Entry 6FUZ (X-ray diffraction, 2.70 A resolution); this record covers chains A and N.

[Chain A]
Molecule: Kinesin light chain 1, C-Jun-amino-terminal kinase-interacting protein 1
From: Mus musculus
Reference sequence: Q5UE59 (Q5UE59_MOUSE); residues 201-495 here = UniProt positions 201-495
Sequence (337 residues; row label = number of the first residue in the row; note: 174 numbers in that range are skipped by the numbering (no residue carries them; nothing is unmodelled there)):
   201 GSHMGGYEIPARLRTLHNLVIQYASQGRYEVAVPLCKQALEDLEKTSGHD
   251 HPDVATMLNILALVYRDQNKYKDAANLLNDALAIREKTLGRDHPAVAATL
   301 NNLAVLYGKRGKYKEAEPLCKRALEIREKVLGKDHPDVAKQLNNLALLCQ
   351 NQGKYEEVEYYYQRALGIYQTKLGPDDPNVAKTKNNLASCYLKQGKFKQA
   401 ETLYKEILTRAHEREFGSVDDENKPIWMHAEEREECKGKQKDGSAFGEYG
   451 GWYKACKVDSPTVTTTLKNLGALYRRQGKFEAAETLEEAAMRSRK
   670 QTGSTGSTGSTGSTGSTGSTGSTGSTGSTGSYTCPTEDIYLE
Unresolved in the structure: 201-213, 437-459, 670-703
Construct notes: conflict Gly201 (Ala in Q5UE59), Ser202 (Ala in Q5UE59), His203 (Gln in Q5UE59), Met204 (Gln in Q5UE59); linker (671-700)
Reported in the primary citation:
  - contacts within the chain: Arg266-Glu711 (salt bridge), Asn301-Leu710 (backbone contact), Val305-Tyr709, Lys309-Tyr709, Tyr313-Tyr709, Lys340-Glu711, Asn343-Ile708 (backbone contact), Asn344-Tyr709, Asn344-Leu710 (backbone contact), Leu347-Tyr709, Leu348-Tyr709, Asn351-Tyr709, Asn351-Asp707 (hydrogen bond), Asn386-Ile708 (backbone contact)
  - specificity-determining residues: Asn343, Asn469
  - mutagenesis - R266S: decreased binding to JIP3

[Chain N]
Molecule: nanobody
From: Lama glama
Notes: antibody fragment or engineered binder
Sequence (121 residues; numbered 1 to 121; the number before each row is that of its first residue):
     1 QVQLQESGGGLVQPGGSLRLSCAASGFAFSSYWMYWVRQAPEKGLEWVST
    51 INTGGGITYYKDSVKGRFTVSRDNAKNTLYLQMNSLKPEDAAQYYCATDM
   101 SGTYRGQGTQVTVSSHHHHHH
Unresolved in the structure: 1, 114-121
Cystine bridges: Cys22-Cys96

[How chain A and chain N interact]
Residue-residue contacts - 35 pairs, chain A then chain N:
  Asp334(A) - Asp99(N)
  Asp334(A) - Met100(N)
  Asp334(A) - Ser101(N)  hydrogen bond
  Glu359(A) - Tyr59(N)  hydrogen bond
  Tyr360(A) - Met100(N)  hydrophobic
  Gln363(A) - Tyr35(N)  hydrogen bond (backbone-side chain)
  Gln363(A) - Trp47(N)
  Gln363(A) - Thr50(N)  hydrogen bond
  Gln363(A) - Tyr59(N)
  Gln363(A) - Met100(N)
  Leu366(A) - Trp33(N)
  Gly367(A) - Tyr35(N)  hydrogen bond (backbone-side chain)
  Gly367(A) - Thr98(N)
  Gly367(A) - Asp99(N)
  Gln370(A) - Tyr32(N)  hydrogen bond (backbone-side chain)
  Gln370(A) - Trp33(N)  hydrogen bond (side chain-backbone)
  Gln370(A) - Tyr35(N)
  Gln370(A) - Thr98(N)  hydrogen bond (side chain-backbone)
  Thr371(A) - Thr98(N)  hydrogen bond
  Thr371(A) - Asp99(N)
  Thr371(A) - Thr103(N)
  Thr371(A) - Tyr104(N)
  Pro375(A) - Ser31(N)
  Pro375(A) - Tyr32(N)  hydrophobic
  Lys384(A) - Trp33(N)
  Tyr391(A) - Tyr59(N)  hydrogen bond
  Gln399(A) - Ile57(N)
  Thr402(A) - Asn52(N)
  Thr402(A) - Ile57(N)
  Leu403(A) - Trp33(N)  hydrophobic
  Leu403(A) - Ile57(N)  hydrophobic
  Glu406(A) - Trp33(N)  hydrogen bond
  Glu406(A) - Asn52(N)  hydrogen bond
  Glu406(A) - Thr53(N)
  Arg410(A) - Ser31(N)
Also at the interface, not in a pair above, chain A (21 interface residues in all): Arg364, Ile368, Leu373, Leu387, Glu413
Also at the interface, not in a pair above, chain N (18 interface residues in all): Met34, Gly54

[In short]
21 residues of chain A face 18 of chain N across their interface; the contacts include 12 hydrogen bonds.
Polar contacts include Asp334(A)-Ser101(N), Glu359(A)-Tyr59(N) and Gln363(A)-Tyr35(N). From the paper: R266S
of chain A reduces binding to JIP3; specificity determinants Asn343(A) and Asn469(A).
Chain A is Kinesin light chain 1, C-Jun-amino-terminal kinase-interacting protein 1 (Mus musculus) and chain N
is nanobody (Lama glama); the structure, Crystal structure of the TPR domain of KLC1 in complex with the
C-terminal peptide of JIP1, was determined by X-ray diffraction (same publication as 6FV0).
